PDB entry 8XO8 | X-ray diffraction, 1.85 A resolution | chains C and F of the 6 polymer chains in the assembly

# Chain C
Protein: Fusion glycoprotein F1
UniProtKB: P69353 (FUS_MEASE); residue numbers follow UniProt; this construct covers 143-184
Amino-acid sequence (44 residues; each row starts with the number of its first residue):
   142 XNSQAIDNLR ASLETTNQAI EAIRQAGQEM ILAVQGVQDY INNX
Differences from the reference sequence: acetylation (142); amidation (185)
Modified / non-standard residues: ACE (acetyl group) at position 142; NH2 (amino group) at position 185

# Chain F
Protein: Measles virus fusion inhibitor MEK35GT
Amino-acid sequence (37 residues; row label = number of the first residue in the row):
   451 XISLERLDVG TNLKKAEEKL KKAEELLKKS EEILKKX
Disordered / not traced: 451-453
Modified / non-standard residues: ACE (acetyl group) at position 451; NH2 (amino group) at position 487

# How chain C and chain F interact
Pairs across the interface (23):
  Arg-151(C) / Leu-484(F)  hydrogen bond (side chain-backbone)
  Arg-151(C) / NH2_487(F)
  Glu-155(C) / Leu-484(F)
  Asn-158(C) / Leu-477(F)
  Asn-158(C) / Ser-480(F)  hydrogen bond
  Ile-161(C) / Leu-477(F)  hydrophobic
  Glu-162(C) / Leu-477(F)
  Glu-162(C) / Lys-478(F)  salt bridge
  Arg-165(C) / Leu-470(F)
  Arg-165(C) / Glu-474(F)  salt bridge
  Gly-168(C) / Leu-470(F)
  Gln-169(C) / Leu-470(F)
  Ile-172(C) / Ala-466(F)  hydrophobic
  Ile-172(C) / Glu-467(F)
  Ile-172(C) / Leu-470(F)  hydrophobic
  Gln-176(C) / Leu-463(F)
  Gln-179(C) / Leu-457(F)
  Gln-179(C) / Asp-458(F)
  Gln-179(C) / Val-459(F)  hydrogen bond (side chain-backbone)
  Ile-182(C) / Leu-457(F)  hydrophobic
  Asn-183(C) / Arg-456(F)
  Asn-183(C) / Leu-457(F)  hydrogen bond (side chain-backbone)
  Asn-184(C) / Arg-456(F)
Other interface residues (no listed pair), chain C (16 interface residues in all): Leu-154, Val-175
Other interface residues (no listed pair), chain F (17 interface residues in all): Gly-460, Ala-473, Glu-481

# Overview
16 residues of chain C and 17 residues of chain F are in contact; the contacts include 4 hydrogen bonds and 2
salt bridges. Polar contacts include Glu-162(C)/Lys-478(F), Arg-165(C)/Glu-474(F) and Arg-151(C)/Leu-484(F).
Chain C is Fusion glycoprotein F1 and chain F is Measles virus fusion inhibitor MEK35GT; the structure,
Crystal structure of measles virus fusion inhibitor MEK35GT complexed with F protein HR1 (HR1-42) (P21 space
..., was determined by X-ray diffraction, deposited together with 8XNE, 8XO2, 8XO3, 8XO4, 8XO5, 8XO6 and 8XO7.
